9R5Y - chains A and B; structure by X-ray diffraction, 1.40 A resolution.

# Chain A
Name: Tenascin
Source organism: Homo sapiens
Reference sequence: P24821 (TENA_HUMAN); residue numbers follow UniProt; this construct covers 1976-2193
Sequence (219 residues; each row starts with the number of its first residue):
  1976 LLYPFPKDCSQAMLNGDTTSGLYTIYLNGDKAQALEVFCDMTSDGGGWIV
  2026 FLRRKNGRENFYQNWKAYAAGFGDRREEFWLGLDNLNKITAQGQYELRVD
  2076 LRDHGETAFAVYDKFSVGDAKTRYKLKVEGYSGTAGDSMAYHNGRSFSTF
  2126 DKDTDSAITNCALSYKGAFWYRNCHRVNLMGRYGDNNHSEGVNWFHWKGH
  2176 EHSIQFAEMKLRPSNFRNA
Unresolved in the structure: 2194
Sequence notes: variant Q2008 (Glu in P24821); conflict E2165 (Gln in P24821); expression tag (2194)
UniProt features mapped onto this chain:
  - glycosylation: N2162 (N-linked (GlcNAc...) asparagine)
  - natural variant: Q2008 (E2008Q: this construct carries the variant)
Disulfide bonds: C1984-C2014, C2136-C2149
What the authors report for this chain:
  - conformationally variable residues (side-chain flip): V2103, E2104

# Chain B
Name: Adhiron
Source organism: synthetic construct
Sequence (88 residues; each row starts with the number of its first residue):
     5 SLEIEELARFAVDEHNKKENALLEFVRVVKAKEQGANMHAYADTMYYLTL
    55 EAKDGGKKKLYEAKVWVKWEMSRRLMTNFKELQEFKPV
Unresolved in the structure: 21-26, 55-63, 88-92
What the authors report for this chain:
  - contacts within the chain: D47-W73 (hydrogen bond)

# Chain A / chain B interface
Contacting residue pairs - 37 pairs, chain A then chain B:
  Y2116(A) with D47(B), hydrogen bond; W70(B), hydrophobic
  D2130(A) with M75(B)
  S2131(A) with E74(B); M75(B), hydrogen bond (backbone-backbone)
  A2132(A) with M75(B)
  I2133(A) with W73(B), hydrophobic; E74(B); M75(B), hydrophobic; M80(B), hydrophobic
  T2134(A) with H43(B)
  Y2140(A) with N41(B); M42(B), hydrogen bond (side chain-backbone); H43(B), hydrogen bond
  R2147(A) with D47(B)
  N2148(A) with N41(B); H43(B), hydrogen bond; Y45(B), hydrogen bond (side chain-backbone); A46(B); D47(B), hydrogen bond; W73(B)
  C2149(A) with N41(B), hydrogen bond (backbone-side chain); H43(B)
  H2150(A) with N41(B), hydrogen bond (backbone-side chain)
  R2151(A) with G39(B), hydrogen bond (side chain-backbone); N41(B); D47(B), hydrogen bond (side chain-backbone); W70(B)
  H2163(A) with A40(B); N41(B); M42(B)
  S2164(A) with N41(B), hydrogen bond; M42(B)
  F2170(A) with G39(B)
  H2175(A) with G39(B), hydrogen bond (side chain-backbone); A40(B); N41(B)
Also at the interface, not in a pair above, chain B (16 interface residues in all): A44, T48, K72
From the paper, about this interface:
  - specific contacts: Y2116(A)-D47(B) (hydrogen bond), S2131(A)-M75(B) (backbone contact), I2133(A)-W73(B) (hydrophobic contact), Y2140(A)-H43(B) (hydrogen bond), N2148(A)-H43(B) (hydrogen bond), N2148(A)-Y45(B), H2150(A)-N41(B) (hydrogen bond), S2164(A)-N41(B) (hydrogen bond), H2175(A)-G39(B) (hydrogen bond), M75(B)-I2133(A) (hydrophobic contact), M80(B)-I2133(A) (hydrophobic contact)
  - interface residues, chain B: E74(B)

# Overview
Chain A and chain B each contribute 16 residues to their interface; the contacts include 13 hydrogen bonds.
Polar pairs include Y2116(A)-D47(B), Y2140(A)-M42(B) and Y2140(A)-H43(B). The authors report hydrogen bonds
between Y2116(A) and D47(B), Y2140(A) and H43(B) and N2148(A) and H43(B) among others; a backbone contact
between S2131(A) and M75(B); hydrophobic contacts between I2133(A) and W73(B), M75(B) and I2133(A) and M80(B)
and I2133(A). The paper reports the interface residue E74(B); conformational variability at V2103(A) and
E2104(A).
Chain A is Tenascin (Homo sapiens) and chain B is Adhiron (synthetic construct); the structure, Crystal
structure of the C-terminal domain of human TNC in complex with Adhiron 52, was determined by X-ray
diffraction.
